5YIV - chains A and E of the 3 polymer chains in the assembly; structure by X-ray diffraction, 2.91 A resolution.

== Chain A ==
Molecule: Cell cycle regulatory protein GcrA
From: Caulobacter crescentus (strain NA1000 / CB15N)
Notes: fragment: DNA-binding domain (DBD)
Reference sequence: A0A0H3C9J4 (A0A0H3C9J4_CAUCN); residue numbers follow UniProt; this construct covers 1-45
Sequence (49 residues; each row starts with the number of its first residue; numbers below 1 keep their minus sign (Gly-3 is residue -3)):
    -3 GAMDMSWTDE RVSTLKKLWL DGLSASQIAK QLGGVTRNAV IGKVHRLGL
Unresolved in the structure: -3 to 0
Construct notes: expression tag (-3 to 0)
Reported in the primary citation:
  - mutagenesis - R33A/R42A, R33W, N34A/I37A, I37E, I37W, G38W, G38Y, K39A, K39A/R42A, R42A: decreased growth
  - mutagenesis - W3A, W15A: decreased stability

== Chain E ==
Molecule: 9-nt DNA strand
Sequence (9 nucleotides; row label = number of the first residue in the row):
     1 CCTGXTTCG
Modified residues: 6MA (N6-methyl-deoxy-adenosine-5'-monophosphate) at position 5

== Interface between chain A and chain E ==
Contacting residue pairs - 14 pairs, chain A then chain E:
  Trp15(A) with 6MA_5(E), phosphate contact
  Ser20(A) with DC2(E), hydrogen bond to the phosphate; DG4(E), phosphate contact
  Ala21(A) with DG4(E), hydrogen bond to the phosphate
  Ser22(A) with DC2(E), hydrogen bond to the phosphate; DT3(E), hydrogen bond to the phosphate
  Gln23(A) with DC1(E), phosphate contact; DC2(E), hydrogen bond to the phosphate
  Arg33(A) with DT3(E), salt bridge to the phosphate; DG4(E), salt bridge to the phosphate
  Ile37(A) with DG4(E), phosphate contact; 6MA_5(E), base contact; DT6(E), base contact
  His41(A) with DT6(E), salt bridge to the phosphate
Also at the interface, not in a pair above, chain A (9 interface residues in all): Asn34
Also at the interface, not in a pair above, chain E (7 interface residues in all): DT7

== In short ==
9 residues of chain A face 7 of chain E across their interface; the contacts include 5 hydrogen bonds and 3
salt bridges. Polar contacts include Ser20(A)-DC2(E), Ala21(A)-DG4(E) and Ser22(A)-DC2(E). The paper reports
that R33A/R42A, R33W and N34A/I37A of chain A, among others, reduce growth; W3A and W15A of chain A reduce
stability; 12 substitutions were tested in all.
Here chain A is Cell cycle regulatory protein GcrA (Caulobacter crescentus (strain NA1000 / CB15N)) and chain
E is a 9-nt DNA strand. Entry 5YIV (Caulobacter crescentus GcrA DNA-binding domain(DBD) in complex with
methylated dsDNA(crystal form 1)) was determined by X-ray diffraction together with 5YIU, 5YIW and 5Z7I from
the same study.
